PDB entry 5V74 | X-ray diffraction, 3.51 A resolution | chains V7 and 43 of the 270 polymer chains in the assembly

Chain V7 (and 43):
Molecule: Microcompartments protein
Organism: Haliangium ochraceum (strain DSM 14365 / JCM 11303 / SMP-2)
Notes: chain 43 of this document is another copy of the same molecule, construct and numbering; everything in this record applies to it too
UniProt: D0LID5 (D0LID5_HALO1); numbering as in UniProt (aligned over 1-99)
Amino-acid sequence (99 residues; each row starts with the number of its first residue):
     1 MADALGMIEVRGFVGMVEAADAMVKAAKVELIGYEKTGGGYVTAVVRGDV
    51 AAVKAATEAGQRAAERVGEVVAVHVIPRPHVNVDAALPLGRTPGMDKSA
Disordered / not traced: 1, 95-99 (chain 43: 1, 94-99)
Swiss-Prot annotation at these positions:
  - mutagenesis: K28 (K28A: Forms larger hexamer patches, increases hexamer stacking), R78 (R78A: Forms smaller hexamer patches)

Chain V7 / chain 43 interface:
Pairs across the interface (10; chain V7 residue first):
  V24(V7) - R78(43)
  K25(V7) - R78(43)
  A26(V7) - P77(43)
  A26(V7) - R78(43)
  A27(V7) - P77(43)  hydrophobic
  A27(V7) - R78(43)  hydrogen bond (backbone-side chain)
  K28(V7) - D3(43)  salt bridge
  K28(V7) - R78(43)
  V29(V7) - R78(43)  hydrogen bond (backbone-side chain)
  A51(V7) - A51(43)  hydrophobic
Also at the interface, not in a pair above, chain 43 (5 interface residues in all): V50

Summary:
Chain V7 and chain 43 form an interface of 7 and 5 residues respectively, with 2 hydrogen bonds and 1 salt
bridge. Among the polar pairs are K28(V7)-D3(43), A27(V7)-R78(43) and V29(V7)-R78(43). UniProt lists 2
mutagenesis sites on chain V7.
Both chains are Microcompartments protein (Haliangium ochraceum (strain DSM 14365 / JCM 11303 / SMP-2)). Entry
5V74 (Structure of the intact Haliangium ochraceum microcompartment shell) was determined by X-ray diffraction
together with 5V76 from the same study.
